PDB entry 6QE0 | X-ray diffraction, 1.39 A resolution | chain A

[Chain A]
Molecule: Ribosomal RNA large subunit methyltransferase J
Source organism: Escherichia coli
Notes: EC 2.1.1.266
UniProtKB: A0A0G3KF30 (A0A0G3KF30_ECOLX); numbering as in UniProt (aligned over 1-280)
Sequence (283 residues; row label = number of the first residue in the row; numbers below 1 keep their minus sign (Gly-2 is residue -2)):
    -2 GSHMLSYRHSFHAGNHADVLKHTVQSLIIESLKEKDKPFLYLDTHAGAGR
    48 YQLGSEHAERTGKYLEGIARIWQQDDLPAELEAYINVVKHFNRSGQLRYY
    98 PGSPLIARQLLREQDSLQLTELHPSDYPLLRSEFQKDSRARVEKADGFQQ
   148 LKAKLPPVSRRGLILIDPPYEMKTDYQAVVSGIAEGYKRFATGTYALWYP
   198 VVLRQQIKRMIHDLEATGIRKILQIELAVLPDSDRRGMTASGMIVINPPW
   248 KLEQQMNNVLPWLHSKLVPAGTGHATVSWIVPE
Unresolved in the structure: 52-56
Construct notes: expression tag (-2 to 0); engineered mutation Lys60 (Glu in A0A0G3KF30)
Residues lining bound ligands: HZ2 ((2S)-4-[[(2R,3S,4R,5R)-5-(6-aminopurin-9-yl)-3,4-bis(oxidanyl)oxolan-2-yl]methyl-[2-[[9-[(2R,3R,4S,5R)-5-(hydroxymethyl)-3,4-bis(oxidanyl)oxolan-2-yl]purin-6-yl]amino]ethyl]amino]-2-azanyl-butanoic acid): Ser7, His9, Ala10, Asn12, Asp15, Lys18, His19, Asp40, His42, Ala43, Gly44, Tyr48, Gly99, Ser100, Pro101, Leu162, Asp164, Pro166, Tyr167, Glu168, Trp195, Pro197, Val199, Met235
Reported in the primary citation:
  - binding site for HZ2: His19, His42, Ser100
  - catalytic residues: Lys18, Asp164 (proposed by the authors, not directly observed)

[Summary]
Ligands of chain A: compound HZ2. From the paper: catalytic residues Lys18 and Asp164; a binding site for HZ2
at His19, His42 and Ser100.
Chain A is Ribosomal RNA large subunit methyltransferase J (Escherichia coli); the structure, Structure of
E.coli RlmJ in complex with a bisubstrate analogue (BA2), was determined by X-ray diffraction (same
publication as 6QDX, 6QE5 and 6QE6).
